PDB entry 5VRY | X-ray diffraction, 1.90 A resolution | chains P and A of the 4 polymer chains in the assembly

== Chain P ==
Molecule: 11-nt DNA strand
Sequence (11 nucleotides; row label = number of the first residue in the row):
     1 CTGATGCGCC T
Covalent attachments: dTTP (TTP) linked to DT11
Metal / ion sites: Mg2+ site 1: DC9 (shared with Thr-101(A), Val-103(A), Ile-106(A) of chain A); Mg2+ site 2: DC10, DT11 (together with dTTP) (shared with Asp-190(A), Asp-192(A), Asp-256(A) of chain A); Mg2+ site 3: DT11 (together with dTTP, pyrophosphate)

== Chain A ==
Molecule: DNA polymerase beta
Source organism: Homo sapiens
Notes: EC 2.7.7.7, 4.2.99.-
UniProt: P06746 (DPOLB_HUMAN); residues 1-335 here = UniProt positions 1-335
Chain sequence (341 residues; row label = number of the first residue in the row):
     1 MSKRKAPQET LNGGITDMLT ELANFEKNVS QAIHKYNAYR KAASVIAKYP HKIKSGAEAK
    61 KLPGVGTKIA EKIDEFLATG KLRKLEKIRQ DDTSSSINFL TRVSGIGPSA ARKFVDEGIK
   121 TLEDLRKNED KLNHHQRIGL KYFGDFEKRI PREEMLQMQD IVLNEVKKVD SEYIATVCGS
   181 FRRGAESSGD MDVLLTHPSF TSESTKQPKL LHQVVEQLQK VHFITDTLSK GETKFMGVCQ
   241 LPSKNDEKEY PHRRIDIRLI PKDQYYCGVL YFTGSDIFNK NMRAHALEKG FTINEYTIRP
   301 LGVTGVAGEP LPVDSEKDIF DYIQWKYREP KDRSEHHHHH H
Disordered / not traced: 1-8, 336-341
Sequence notes: expression tag (336-341)
Metal / ion sites: Mg2+ site 1: Thr-101, Val-103, Ile-106 (shared with DC9(P) of chain P); Mg2+ site 2: Asp-190, Asp-192, Asp-256 (together with dTTP) (shared with DC10(P), DT11(P) of chain P); Mg2+ site 3: Asp-190, Asp-192 (together with dTTP, pyrophosphate) (shared with DT11(P) of chain P); Mg2+ site 4 near Glu-249 (its only coordinating residue here)
Small-molecule neighbours: pyrophosphate / dTTP: Arg-149, Gly-179, Ser-180, Arg-183, Ser-187, Ser-188, Gly-189, Asp-190, Asp-192, Tyr-271, Phe-272, Thr-273, Gly-274, Ser-275, Asp-276, Asn-279
Swiss-Prot annotation at these positions:
  - region: Arg-183 to Asp-192 (DNA-binding)
  - active site: Lys-72 (Nucleophile)
  - binding site (K(+)): Lys-60, Leu-62, Val-65, Thr-101, Val-103, Ile-106
  - binding site (Na(+)): Lys-60, Leu-62, Val-65, Thr-101, Val-103, Ile-106
  - binding site (dATP): Arg-149, Ser-180, Arg-183, Gly-189, Asp-190
  - binding site (dCTP): Arg-149, Ser-180, Arg-183, Gly-189, Asp-190
  - binding site (dGTP): Arg-149, Ser-180, Arg-183, Gly-189, Asp-190, Asp-192
  - binding site (dTTP): Arg-149, Ser-180, Arg-183, Gly-189, Asp-190
  - binding site (Mg(2+)): Asp-190, Asp-192, Asp-256
  - modified residue: Lys-72 (N6-acetyllysine), Arg-83 (Omega-N-methylarginine), Arg-152 (Omega-N-methylarginine)
  - cross-link (Glycyl lysine isopeptide (Lys-Gly)): Lys-41 (interchain with G-Cter in ubiquitin), Lys-61 (interchain with G-Cter in ubiquitin), Lys-81 (interchain with G-Cter in ubiquitin)

== Interface between chain P and chain A ==
Residue-residue contacts (26; chain P residue first):
  DC7(P) with Ser-109(A), phosphate contact
  DG8(P) with Gly-105(A), phosphate contact; Ile-106(A), phosphate contact; Gly-107(A), hydrogen bond to the phosphate; Pro-108(A), phosphate contact; Ser-109(A), hydrogen bond to the phosphate; Ala-110(A), hydrogen bond to the phosphate
  DC9(P) with Val-103(A), phosphate contact; Ser-104(A), phosphate contact; Gly-105(A), hydrogen bond to the phosphate; Ile-106(A), phosphate contact; Arg-254(A), phosphate contact
  DC10(P) with Asp-192(A), phosphate contact; Arg-254(A), salt bridge to the phosphate; Asp-256(A), phosphate contact; Tyr-271(A), hydrogen bond to the base
  DT11(P) with Gly-179(A), phosphate contact; Arg-183(A), phosphate contact; Asp-190(A), phosphate contact; Asp-192(A), phosphate contact; Tyr-271(A), base contact; Phe-272(A), phosphate contact; Thr-273(A), phosphate contact; Gly-274(A), hydrogen bond to the phosphate; Asp-276(A), base contact; Asn-279(A), hydrogen bond to the base
Interface residues without a listed pair, chain A (24 interface residues in all): Thr-101, His-135, Met-236, Ser-275

== In short ==
5 residues of chain P face 24 of chain A across their interface, with 7 hydrogen bonds and 1 salt bridge.
Polar pairs include DC10(P)/Tyr-271(A), DT11(P)/Asn-279(A) and DG8(P)/Gly-107(A). Ligands of chain A:
pyrophosphate / dTTP.
Chain P is an 11-nt DNA strand and chain A is DNA polymerase beta (Homo sapiens); the structure, Human DNA
polymerase beta 8-oxoG:dC extension with dTTP after 20 s, was determined by X-ray diffraction (same
publication as 5VRW, 5VRX, 5VRZ, 5VS0, 5VS1, 5VS2, 5VS3 and 5VS4).
